PDB entry 1U31 | X-ray diffraction, 2.20 A resolution | chain A

# Chain A
Name: NAD(P) transhydrogenase, mitochondrial
Organism: Homo sapiens
Notes: EC 1.6.1.2
UniProt: Q13423 (NNTM_HUMAN); residues 1-207 here correspond to UniProt positions 880-1086 (UniProt number = residue number + 879)
Chain sequence (207 residues; numbered 1 to 207; the number before each row is that of its first residue):
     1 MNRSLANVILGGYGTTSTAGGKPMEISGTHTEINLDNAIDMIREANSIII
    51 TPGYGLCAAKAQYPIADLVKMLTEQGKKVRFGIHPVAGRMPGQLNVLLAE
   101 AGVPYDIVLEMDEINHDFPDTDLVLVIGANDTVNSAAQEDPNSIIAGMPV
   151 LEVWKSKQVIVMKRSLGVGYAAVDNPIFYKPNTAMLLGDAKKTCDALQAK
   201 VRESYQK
Unresolved in the structure: 1-22, 205-207
Swiss-Prot annotation at these positions:
  - binding site (NADP(+)): Y54, V86 to P91, G128 to T132, G147, M148, K163 to Y170, D189, A190
  - modified residue: K200 (N6-succinyllysine)
Residues lining bound ligands: NADPH (NDP; NADPH dihydro-nicotinamide-adenine-dinucleotide phosphate): G53, Y54, G55, A58, A59, V86, A87, G88, R89, M90, P91, G128, A129, N130, D131, T132, M162, K163, R164, S165, L166, G167, V168, G169, Y170, A171, G188, D189, A190

# Summary
Bound to chain A: NADPH. UniProt lists 24 NADP+-binding residues.
Chain A is NAD(P) transhydrogenase, mitochondrial (Homo sapiens); the structure, recombinant human heart
transhydrogenase dIII bound with NADPH, was determined by X-ray diffraction.
